PDB entry 1PXL | X-ray diffraction, 2.50 A resolution | chain A

== Chain A ==
Protein: Cell division protein kinase 2
From: Homo sapiens
Notes: EC 2.7.1.-; fragment: human cyclin-dependent kinase 2
UniProtKB: P24941 (CDK2_HUMAN); residues 1-298 here = UniProt positions 1-298
Sequence (298 residues; row label = number of the first residue in the row):
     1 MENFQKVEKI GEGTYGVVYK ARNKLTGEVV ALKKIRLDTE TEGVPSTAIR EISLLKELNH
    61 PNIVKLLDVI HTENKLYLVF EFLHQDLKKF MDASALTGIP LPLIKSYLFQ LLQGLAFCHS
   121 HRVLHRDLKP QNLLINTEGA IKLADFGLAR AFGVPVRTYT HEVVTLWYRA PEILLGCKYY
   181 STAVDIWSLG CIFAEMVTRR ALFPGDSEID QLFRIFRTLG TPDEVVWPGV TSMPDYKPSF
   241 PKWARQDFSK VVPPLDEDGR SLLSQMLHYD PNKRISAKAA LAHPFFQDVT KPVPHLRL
Disordered / not traced: 36-43
Curated features (UniProtKB/Swiss-Prot):
  - active site: Asp127 (Proton acceptor)
  - binding site (ATP): Ile10 to Val18, Lys33, Glu81 to Leu83, Asp86, Lys129 to Asn132, Asp145
  - binding site (Mg(2+)): Asn132, Asp145
  - site (CDK7 binding): Lys9, Lys88, Lys89, Leu166
  - modified residue: Met1 (N-acetylmethionine), Lys6 (N6-acetyllysine), Thr14 (Phosphothreonine), Tyr15 (Phosphotyrosine), Tyr19 (Phosphotyrosine), Thr160 (Phosphothreonine)
  - natural variant: Pro45 (P45L: In a glioblastoma multiforme sample)
  - mutagenesis: Lys9 (K9F: Reduced phosphorylation by CAK), Thr14 (T14A: 2-fold increase in activity), Tyr15 (Y15F: 2-fold increase in activity), Lys88 to Lys89 (Reduced phosphorylation by CAK), Thr160 (T160A: Abolishes activity), Leu166 (L166R: Reduced phosphorylation by CAK and reduced kinase activity)
Small-molecule neighbours: CK4 (4-(2,4-dimethyl-1,3-thiazol-5-yl)-N-[4-(trifluoromethyl)phenyl]pyrimidin-2-amine): Ile10, Val18, Ala31, Lys33, Val64, Phe80, Glu81, Phe82, Leu83, His84, Gln85, Asp86, Lys89, Gln131, Asn132, Leu134, Ala144, Asp145
Reported in the primary citation:
  - binding site for CK4: Phe80, Glu81, Leu83, Asp86, Lys89
  - conformationally variable residues (order/disorder transition, side-chain flip): Lys33, Asp145, Arg150 to Thr165
  - post-translational modification sites: Thr160 (citing earlier work)

== In short ==
Ligands of chain A: compound CK4. From UniProt: active-site residue Asp127, 19 ATP-binding residues,
Mg2+-binding residues Asn132 and Asp145 and 7 mutagenesis sites. From the paper: a binding site for CK4 at
Phe80, Glu81 and Leu83 among others; a modification site at Thr160.
Chain A is Cell division protein kinase 2 (Homo sapiens); the structure, HUMAN CYCLIN DEPENDENT KINASE 2
COMPLEXED WITH THE INHIBITOR [4-(2,4-Dimethyl-thiazol-5-yl)-pyrimidin-2-yl]-(4-trifluoromethyl-phenyl)-amine,
was determined by X-ray diffraction together with 1PW2, 1PXI, 1PXJ and 1PXK from the same study.
